Entry 7LK4 (X-ray diffraction, 3.10 A resolution); this record covers chains P and F of the 6 polymer chains in the assembly.

[Chain P]
Protein: Bcl-2 homologous antagonist/killer
Source organism: Homo sapiens
Reference sequence: Q16611 (BAK_HUMAN); residues 23-186 here = UniProt positions 23-186
Sequence (164 residues; numbered 23 to 186; the number before each row is that of its first residue):
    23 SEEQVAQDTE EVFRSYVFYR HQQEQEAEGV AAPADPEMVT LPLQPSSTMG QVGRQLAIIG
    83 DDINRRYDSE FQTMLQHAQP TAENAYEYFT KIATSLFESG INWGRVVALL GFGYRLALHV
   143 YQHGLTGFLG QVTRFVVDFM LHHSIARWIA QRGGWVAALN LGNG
Disordered / not traced: 59-66, 81-98, 183-186
Construct notes: engineered mutation Ala100 (Leu in Q16611), Ser166 (Cys in Q16611)
UniProt features mapped onto this chain:
  - motif: Val74 to Arg88 (BH3), Ser117 to Tyr136 (BH1), Arg169 to Gly184 (BH2)
  - binding site (Zn(2+)): Asp160, His164
  - mutagenesis: His164 (H164A: Strongly reduced zinc binding and homodimerization)
From the paper describing this entry:
  - conformationally variable residues (loop rearrangement): Pro55, Asp57, Glu59, Met60
  - mutagenesis - M60F, M60W, L100A (Tm change 12 degC): increased stability
  - mutagenesis - M60A, M60G: decreased stability
  - mutagenesis - M60L: unchanged stability
  - mutagenesis - M60A, M60G: decreased expression
  - mutagenesis - M60G: increased signaling

[Chain F]
Protein: 7D10 antibody VH fragment
Source organism: Rattus norvegicus
Notes: antibody fragment or engineered binder
Sequence (129 residues; each row starts with the number of its first residue; numbers below 1 keep their minus sign (Gly-1 is residue -1)):
    -1 GSEVELVESG GDLVQPGRSL KLSCAASGFT FSNLAMAWVR QTPTKGLEWV ASISPAGITT
    59 YYRDSVKGRF TISRDNARNT QYLQMDSLRS EDTATYYCAR HTGKSSFFDY WGQGVMVTVS
   119 SGSENLYFQ
Disordered / not traced: -1 to 0, 121-127
Cystine bridges: Cys22-Cys96

[Interface between chain P and chain F]
Pairs across the interface (29):
  Gln47(P) with Lys102(F)
  Glu48(P) with Ser103(F)
  Ala49(P) with Lys102(F)
  Glu50(P) with Ser103(F); Phe105(F)
  Val52(P) with Ser103(F); Ser104(F), hydrogen bond (backbone-side chain)
  Ala53(P) with Lys102(F); Ser104(F)
  Ala54(P) with Ala33(F), hydrophobic; His99(F); Lys102(F), hydrogen bond (backbone-backbone); Ser103(F); Ser104(F)
  Pro55(P) with Ser50(F); Ile51(F); Ser52(F); Pro53(F); Thr57(F); Tyr59(F), hydrophobic
  Ala56(P) with Ser52(F); Thr57(F), hydrogen bond (backbone-side chain)
  Asp57(P) with Ser52(F), hydrogen bond; Pro53(F); Ala54(F), hydrogen bond (side chain-backbone); Gly55(F); Ile56(F), hydrogen bond (side chain-backbone); Thr57(F)
  Pro58(P) with Ile56(F)
Interface features reported in the paper:
  - specific contacts: Asp57(P)-Ala54(F), Asp57(P)-Ile56(F), Asp57(P)-Ser52(F)
  - epitope / paratope residues, chain P: Gly51(P), Asp57(P)
  - epitope / paratope residues, chain F: Ser52(F), Ala54(F), Ile56(F)

[Overview]
11 residues of chain P and 15 residues of chain F are in contact; the contacts include 6 hydrogen bonds. Polar
contacts include Val52(P)-Ser104(F), Ala56(P)-Thr57(F) and Asp57(P)-Ser52(F). The authors report contacts
between Asp57(P) and Ala54(F), Asp57(P) and Ile56(F) and Asp57(P) and Ser52(F). From the paper: M60F, M60W and
L100A of chain P increase stability; epitope/paratope residues Gly51(P), Asp57(P) and Ser52(F) among others; 6
substitutions were tested in all.
Chain P is Bcl-2 homologous antagonist/killer (Homo sapiens) and chain F is 7D10 antibody VH fragment (Rattus
norvegicus); the structure, Crystal structure of BAK L100A in complex with activating antibody fragments, was
determined by X-ray diffraction.
